Entry 5NIK (electron microscopy, 3.30 A resolution); this record covers chains F and J of the 11 polymer chains in the assembly.

[Chain F]
Protein: Macrolide export protein MacA
Source organism: Escherichia coli (strain K12)
Reference sequence: P75830 (MACA_ECOLI); residue numbers follow UniProt; this construct covers 1-371
Sequence (371 residues; numbered 1 to 371; the number before each row is that of its first residue):
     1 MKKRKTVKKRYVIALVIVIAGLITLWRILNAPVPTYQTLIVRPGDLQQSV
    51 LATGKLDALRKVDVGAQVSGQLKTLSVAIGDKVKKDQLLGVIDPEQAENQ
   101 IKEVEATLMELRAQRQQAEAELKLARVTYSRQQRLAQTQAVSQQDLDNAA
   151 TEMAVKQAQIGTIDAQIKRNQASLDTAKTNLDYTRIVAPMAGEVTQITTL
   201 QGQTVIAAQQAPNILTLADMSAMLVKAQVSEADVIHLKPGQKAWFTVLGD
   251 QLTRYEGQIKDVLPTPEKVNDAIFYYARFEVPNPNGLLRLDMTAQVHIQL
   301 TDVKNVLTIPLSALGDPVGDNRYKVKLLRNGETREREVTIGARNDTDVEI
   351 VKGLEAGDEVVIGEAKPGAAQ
Unresolved in the structure: 1-31
Sequence notes: conflict Q139 (Lys in P75830), N148 (Thr in P75830), Q251 (Pro in P75830)
From the paper describing this entry:
  - mutagenesis - Q209A: unchanged growth in response to erythromycin

[Chain J]
Protein: Macrolide export ATP-binding/permease protein MacB
Source organism: Escherichia coli (strain K12)
Notes: EC 3.6.3.-
Reference sequence: P75831 (MACB_ECOLI); residue numbers follow UniProt; this construct covers 1-648
Sequence (654 residues; row label = number of the first residue in the row):
     1 MTPLLELKDIRRSYPAGDEQVEVLKGISLDIYAGEMVAIVGASGSGKSTL
    51 MNILGCLDKATSGTYRVAGQDVATLDADALAQLRREHFGFIFQRYHLLSH
   101 LTAEQNVEVPAVYAGLERKQRLLRAQELLQRLGLEDRTEYYPAQLSGGQQ
   151 QRVSIARALMNGGQVILADEPTGALDSHSGEEVMAILHQLRDRGHTVIIV
   201 THDPQVAAQAERVIEIRDGEIVRNPPAIEKVNVTGGTEPVVNTVSGWRQF
   251 VSGFNEALTMAWRALAANKMRTLLTMLGIIIGIASVVSIVVVGDAAKQMV
   301 LADIRSIGTNTIDVYPGKDFGDDDPQYQQALKYDDLIAIQKQPWVASATP
   351 AVSQNLRLRYNNVDVAASANGVSGDYFNVYGMTFSEGNTFNQEQLNGRAQ
   401 VVVLDSNTRRQLFPHKADVVGEVILVGNMPARVIGVAEEKQSMFGSSKVL
   451 RVWLPYSTMSGRVMGQSWLNSITVRVKEGFDSAEAEQQLTRLLSLRHGKK
   501 DFFTWNMDGVLKTVEKTTRTLQLFLTLVAVISLVVGGIGVMNIMLVSVTE
   551 RTREIGIRMAVGARASDVLQQFLIEAVLVCLVGGALGITLSLLIAFTLQL
   601 FLPGWEIGFSPLALLLAFLCSTVTGILFGWLPARNAARLDPVDALAREHH
   651 HHHH
Unresolved in the structure: 227-245, 649-654
Sequence notes: expression tag (649-654)
Curated features (UniProtKB/Swiss-Prot):
  - binding site (ATP): G41 to S48
  - mutagenesis: K47 (K47L: Lack of activity), D169 (D169N: Lack of activity)

[Interface between chain F and chain J]
Pairs across the interface (34; chain F residue first):
  L51(F) - Q400(J)
  A52(F) - P430(J)
  T53(F) - N428(J)  hydrogen bond (side chain-backbone)
  T53(F) - M429(J)
  T53(F) - P430(J)
  Q228(F) - N428(J)
  L248(F) - R359(J)
  L248(F) - N361(J)
  L248(F) - L425(J)  hydrophobic
  G249(F) - N361(J)
  Q251(F) - N361(J)  hydrogen bond
  N270(F) - M464(J)
  D271(F) - S460(J)
  D271(F) - M464(J)  hydrogen bond (backbone-backbone)
  D271(F) - G465(J)  hydrogen bond (side chain-backbone)
  D271(F) - Q466(J)  hydrogen bond (side chain-backbone)
  A272(F) - G461(J)
  A272(F) - R462(J)
  A272(F) - M464(J)
  A272(F) - G465(J)
  F274(F) - R462(J)
  T293(F) - R359(J)  hydrogen bond
  T293(F) - L425(J)
  Q295(F) - V423(J)
  L311(F) - N391(J)
  L311(F) - Q394(J)
  S312(F) - N388(J)  hydrogen bond
  L314(F) - N391(J)
  D316(F) - E393(J)
  R322(F) - E393(J)  salt bridge
  R343(F) - E393(J)  hydrogen bond (side chain-backbone)
  R343(F) - Q394(J)
  D345(F) - R432(J)  salt bridge
  T346(F) - R432(J)
Interface residues without a listed pair, chain F (23 interface residues in all): S230, V269
Interface residues without a listed pair, chain J (23 interface residues in all): Y360, N362, A399, V401

[Overview]
Chain F and chain J each contribute 23 residues to their interface; the contacts include 8 hydrogen bonds and
2 salt bridges. Polar contacts include R322(F)-E393(J), D345(F)-R432(J) and T53(F)-N428(J). UniProt lists 8
ATP-binding residues and 2 mutagenesis sites on chain J. The paper reports that Q209A of chain F leaves growth
in response to erythromycin unchanged.
Here chain F is Macrolide export protein MacA and chain J is Macrolide export ATP-binding/permease protein
MacB, both from Escherichia coli (strain K12). Entry 5NIK (Structure of the MacAB-TolC ABC-type tripartite
multidrug efflux pump) was determined by electron microscopy, deposited together with 5NIL.
